Entry 8ECY (electron microscopy, 2.00 A resolution); this record covers chains A and J of the 15 polymer chains in the assembly.

[Chain A (and J)]
Name: Glutamine synthetase
Source organism: Bos taurus
Notes: EC 6.3.1.2, 2.3.1.225; chain J of this document is another copy of the same molecule, construct and numbering; everything in this record applies to it too
UniProt: P15103 (GLNA_BOVIN); residues 1-373 here = UniProt positions 1-373
Amino-acid sequence (373 residues; numbered 1 to 373; the number before each row is that of its first residue):
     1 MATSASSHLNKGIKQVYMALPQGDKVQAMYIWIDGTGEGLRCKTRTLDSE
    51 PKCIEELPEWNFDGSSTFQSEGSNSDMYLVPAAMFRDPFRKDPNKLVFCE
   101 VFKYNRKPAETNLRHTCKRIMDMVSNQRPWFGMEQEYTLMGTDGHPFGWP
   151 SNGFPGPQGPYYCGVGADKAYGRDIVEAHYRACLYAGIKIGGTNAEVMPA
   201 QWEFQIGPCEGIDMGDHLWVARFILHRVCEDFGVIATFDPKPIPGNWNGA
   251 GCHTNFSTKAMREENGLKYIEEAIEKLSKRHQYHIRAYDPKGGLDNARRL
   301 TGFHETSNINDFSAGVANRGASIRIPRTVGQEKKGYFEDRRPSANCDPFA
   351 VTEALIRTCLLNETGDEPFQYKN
Disordered / not traced: 1, 373
Ion coordination: Mn2+ site 1: Glu134, Glu338; Mn2+ site 2: Glu136, Glu203
Swiss-Prot annotation at these positions:
  - region: Ala2 to Lys25 (Required for glutamine-induced ubiquitination by CRL4(CRBN) and proteasomal degradation)
  - binding site (ATP): Glu134, Glu203 to Pro208, Asn255 to Ser257, Arg319, Arg324
  - binding site (Mn(2+)): Glu134, Glu136, Glu196, Glu203, His253, Glu338
  - binding site (L-glutamate): Asn246, Trp247, Arg319, Arg340
  - binding site (ADP): Tyr336 to Glu338
  - modified residue: Ala2 (N-acetylalanine), Lys11 (N6-acetyllysine), Lys14 (N6-acetyllysine), Tyr104 (Phosphotyrosine), Ser343 (Phosphoserine)
What the authors report for this chain:
  - mutagenesis - R299E: abolished catalytic activity
  - mutagenesis - R299E: unchanged binding to hBest2
  - mutagenesis - G23A, K52A: unchanged catalytic activity

[Interface between chain A and chain J]
Pairs across the interface (84):
  Ala5(A) with Phe147(J)
  Ser6(A) with Phe147(J); Tyr171(J); Gly172(J), hydrogen bond (side chain-backbone); Asp174(J)
  Leu9(A) with Thr3(J); Phe147(J), hydrophobic; Ile175(J), hydrophobic; Phe232(J), hydrophobic
  Asn10(A) with Lys11(J); Phe232(J)
  Lys11(A) with Asp174(J), salt bridge
  Ile13(A) with Lys11(J); Phe232(J), hydrophobic
  Lys14(A) with Asp174(J); Glu177(J); Phe232(J)
  Val16(A) with Gln15(J)
  Tyr17(A) with Phe89(J); Ala178(J), hydrophobic; Arg181(J); Val228(J), hydrophobic; Asp231(J), hydrogen bond
  Met18(A) with Arg181(J), hydrogen bond (backbone-side chain)
  Leu20(A) with Pro88(J); Lys91(J); Arg181(J); Tyr185(J), hydrophobic
  Pro21(A) with Tyr185(J)
  Gln22(A) with Arg181(J), hydrogen bond; Leu184(J)
  Lys25(A) with Leu184(J)
  Gln27(A) with Tyr180(J); Arg181(J)
  Trp32(A) with Cys163(J), hydrophobic
  Leu40(A) with Val165(J)
  Arg41(A) with Gly159(J), hydrogen bond (side chain-backbone); Pro160(J); Tyr162(J), hydrogen bond (side chain-backbone); Cys163(J)
  Cys42(A) with Cys163(J), hydrogen bond (backbone-backbone)
  Lys43(A) with Thr193(J); Asn194(J)
  Thr44(A) with Tyr180(J); Gly192(J); Thr193(J), hydrogen bond (backbone-backbone)
  Arg45(A) with Tyr180(J); Gly191(J); Gly192(J)
  Thr46(A) with Tyr180(J), hydrogen bond; Ile190(J), hydrogen bond (side chain-backbone); Gly191(J), hydrogen bond (backbone-backbone); Gly192(J)
  Phe62(A) with Tyr162(J)
  Asp63(A) with Tyr162(J), hydrogen bond (backbone-side chain); Arg319(J), salt bridge
  Ser65(A) with Glu305(J); Arg319(J), hydrogen bond
  Ser66(A) with Gly159(J); Tyr162(J); Val197(J)
  Thr67(A) with Tyr162(J)
  Phe68(A) with Gly159(J); Pro160(J)
  Gly72(A) with Arg319(J), hydrogen bond (backbone-side chain)
  Ser73(A) with Ala317(J)
  Asn74(A) with Arg327(J), hydrogen bond
  Ser75(A) with Arg319(J), hydrogen bond
  Asp76(A) with Arg327(J), salt bridge
  Tyr78(A) with Arg327(J)
  Arg90(A) with Glu177(J), salt bridge; Arg181(J), hydrogen bond (backbone-side chain)
  Asn94(A) with Arg181(J)
  Tyr104(A) with Arg327(J)
  Phe223(A) with Val165(J), hydrophobic
  Arg227(A) with Arg173(J); Glu177(J), salt bridge
  Glu230(A) with Val165(J); Gly166(J), hydrogen bond (side chain-backbone); Ala170(J); Arg173(J), salt bridge
  Gly233(A) with Ala167(J)
  Val234(A) with Ala167(J)
  Ile235(A) with Asp168(J)
Interface residues without a listed pair, chain A (49 interface residues in all): Ser4, Gly12, Met29, His226, Asp231
Interface residues without a listed pair, chain J (48 interface residues in all): Gly148, Tyr161, Gly164, Ala182, Gln205, Arg227, Val234, Thr328

[Overview]
The interface between chain A and chain J involves 49 residues on one side and 48 on the other, with 18
hydrogen bonds and 6 salt bridges. Among the polar pairs are Lys11(A)-Asp174(J), Asp63(A)-Arg319(J) and
Asp76(A)-Arg327(J). From the paper: R299E of chain A abolishes catalytic activity; G23A and K52A of chain A
leave catalytic activity unchanged.
Both chains are Glutamine synthetase (Bos taurus). Entry 8ECY (cryoEM structure of bovine bestrophin-2 and
glutamine synthetase complex) was determined by electron microscopy.
